5FOA - chains A and E of the 3 polymer chains in the assembly; structure by X-ray diffraction, 4.19 A resolution (low resolution: residue-level contacts below are approximate; hydrogen-bond / salt-bridge calls are withheld).

Chain A:
Protein: Complement C3 beta chain
From: Homo sapiens
UniProtKB: P01024 (CO3_HUMAN); residues 23-667 here = UniProt positions 23-667
Chain sequence (645 residues; numbered 23 to 667; the number before each row is that of its first residue):
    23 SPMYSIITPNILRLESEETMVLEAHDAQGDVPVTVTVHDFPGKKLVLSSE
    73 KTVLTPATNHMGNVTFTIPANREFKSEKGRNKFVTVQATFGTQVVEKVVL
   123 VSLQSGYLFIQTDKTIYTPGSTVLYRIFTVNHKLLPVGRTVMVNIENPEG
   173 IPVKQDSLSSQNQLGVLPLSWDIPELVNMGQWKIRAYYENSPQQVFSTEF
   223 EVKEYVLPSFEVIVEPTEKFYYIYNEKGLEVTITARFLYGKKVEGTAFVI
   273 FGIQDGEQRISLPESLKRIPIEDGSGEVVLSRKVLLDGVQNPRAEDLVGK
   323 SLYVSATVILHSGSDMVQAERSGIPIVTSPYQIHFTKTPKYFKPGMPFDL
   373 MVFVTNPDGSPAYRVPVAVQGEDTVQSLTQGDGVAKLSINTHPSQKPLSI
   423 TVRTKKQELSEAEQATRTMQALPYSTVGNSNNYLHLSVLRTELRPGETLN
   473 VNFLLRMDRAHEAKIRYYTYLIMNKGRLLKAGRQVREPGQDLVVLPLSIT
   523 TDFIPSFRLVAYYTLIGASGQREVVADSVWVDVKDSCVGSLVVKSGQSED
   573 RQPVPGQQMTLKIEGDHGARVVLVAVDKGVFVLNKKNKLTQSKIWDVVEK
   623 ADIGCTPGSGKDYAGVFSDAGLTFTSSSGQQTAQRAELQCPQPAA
Not modelled in the structure: 665-667
UniProt features mapped onto this chain:
  - site: S541, G542 (Microbial infection: Cleavage)
  - modified residue (Phosphoserine): S38, S70, S297, S303
  - glycosylation: N85 (N-linked (GlcNAc...) asparagine)
  - natural variant: R102 (R102G: In allele C3F), K155 (K155Q: In ARMD9), D549 (D549N: In C3D), R592 (R592Q: In AHUS5; R592W: In AHUS5), F603 (F603V: In AHUS5)
Disulfide bonds: C627-C662
From the paper describing this entry:
  - disease-associated variants - Q185E, Q185H, R592Q: decreased binding to FH (citing earlier work)
  - disease-associated variants - Q185E, R592Q: unchanged binding to MCP (citing earlier work)

Chain E:
Protein: Decay accelerating factor, CD55
From: Homo sapiens
Notes: fragment: ccp domains 2-4
UniProtKB: P08174 (DAF_HUMAN); residues 97-285 here = UniProt positions 97-285
Chain sequence (194 residues; row label = number of the first residue in the row):
    95 GSSCEVPTRLNSASLKQPYITQNYFPVGTVVEYECRPGYRREPSLSPKLT
   145 CLQNLKWSTAVEFCKKKSCPNPGEIRNGQIDVPGGILFGATISFSCNTGY
   195 KLFGSTSSFCLISGSSVQWSDPLPECREIYCPAPPQIDNGIIQGERDHYG
   245 YRQSVTYACNKGFTMIGEHSIYCTVNNDEGEWSGPPPECRGAAA
Not modelled in the structure: 95-96, 286-288
Construct notes: expression tag (95-96, 286-288)
UniProt features mapped onto this chain:
  - natural variant: S199 (S199L: In Dr(a-) antigen), A227 (A227P: In Cr(a-) antigen), R240 (R240H: In GUTI(-) antigen), C267 (C267S: In CHAPLE)
Disulfide bonds: C98-C145, C129-C158, C163-C204, C190-C220, C225-C267, C253-C283

How chain A and chain E interact:
Pairs across the interface (15):
  R94(A) - G261(E)
  R94(A) - H263(E)
  Q177(A) - R240(E)
  D178(A) - Q247(E)
  S179(A) - R246(E)
  S179(A) - Q247(E)
  S179(A) - S248(E)
  L180(A) - R246(E)
  L180(A) - Q247(E)
  S181(A) - R246(E)
  Q183(A) - Y266(E)
  Q185(A) - Y245(E)
  L189(A) - R246(E)
  P190(A) - Y245(E)
  E211(A) - H263(E)
Other interface residues (no listed pair), chain A (12 interface residues in all): T162
Other interface residues (no listed pair), chain E (11 interface residues in all): M259, E262, S264
The authors on this interface:
  - pairs named by the authors: R246(E)-S181(A) (backbone contact)

Overview:
12 residues of chain A and 11 residues of chain E are in contact. The authors report a backbone contact
between R246(E) and S181(A). The paper reports that Q185E, Q185H and R592Q of chain A reduce binding to FH;
Q185E and R592Q of chain A leave binding to MCP unchanged.
Chain A is Complement C3 beta chain and chain E is Decay accelerating factor, CD55, both from Homo sapiens;
the structure, Crystal Structure of Human Complement C3b in complex with DAF (CCP2-4), was determined by X-ray
diffraction together with 5FO7 from the same study.
